Entry 7UWB (electron microscopy, 3.90 A resolution); this record covers chains D and E of the 31 polymer chains in the assembly.

[Chain D]
Molecule: V-type proton ATPase subunit B2
From: Citrus limon
UniProtKB: A0A067FXK2 (A0A067FXK2_CITSI); residue numbers follow UniProt; this construct covers 1-488
Sequence (488 residues; each row starts with the number of its first residue):
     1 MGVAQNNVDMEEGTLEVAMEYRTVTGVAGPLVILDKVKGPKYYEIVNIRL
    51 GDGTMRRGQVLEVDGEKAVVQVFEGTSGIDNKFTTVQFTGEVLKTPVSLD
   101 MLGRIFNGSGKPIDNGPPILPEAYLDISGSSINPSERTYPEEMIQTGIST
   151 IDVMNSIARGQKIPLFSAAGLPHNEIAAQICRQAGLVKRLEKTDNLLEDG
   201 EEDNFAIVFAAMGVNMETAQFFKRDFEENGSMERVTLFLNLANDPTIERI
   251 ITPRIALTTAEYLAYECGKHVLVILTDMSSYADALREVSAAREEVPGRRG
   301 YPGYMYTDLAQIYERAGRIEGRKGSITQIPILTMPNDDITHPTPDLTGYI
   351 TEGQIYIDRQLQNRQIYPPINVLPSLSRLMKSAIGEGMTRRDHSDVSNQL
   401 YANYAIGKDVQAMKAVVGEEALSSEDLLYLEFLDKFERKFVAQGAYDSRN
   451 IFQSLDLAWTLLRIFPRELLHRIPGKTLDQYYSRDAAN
Not modelled in the structure: 1-11, 193-198, 485-488

[Chain E]
Molecule: V-type proton ATPase catalytic subunit A
From: Citrus limon
Notes: EC 7.1.2.2
UniProtKB: Q9SM09 (VATA_CITUN); numbering as in UniProt (aligned over 1-623)
Sequence (623 residues; numbered 1 to 623; the number before each row is that of its first residue):
     1 MPSVYGARLTTFEDEEKESEYGYVRKVSGPVVIADGMNGAAMYELVRVGH
    51 DNLIGEIIRLEGDSATIQVYEETAGLMVNDPVLRTHKPLSVELGPGILGN
   101 IFDGIQRPLKTIAIRSGDVYIPRGVSVPALDKDTLWEFQPKKIGEGDLLT
   151 GGDLYATVFENSLMQHHVALPPDAMGKVTYVAPAGQYSLKDTVLELEFQG
   201 VKKSFTMLQAWPVRTPRPVSSKLAADTPLLTGQRVLDALFPSVLGGTCAI
   251 PGAFGCGKTVISQALSKYSNSDTVVYVGCGERGNEMAEVLMDFPQLTMTL
   301 PDGREESVMKRTTLVANTSNMPVAAREASIYTGITIAEYFRDMGYNVSMM
   351 ADSTSRWAEALREISGRLAEMPADSGYPAYLAARLASFYERAGKVKCLGG
   401 PERTGSVTIVGAVSPPGGDFSDPVTSATLSIVQVFWGLDKKLAQRKHFPS
   451 VNWLISYSKYSTALESFYEQFDPDFINIRTKAREVLQREDDLNEIVQLVG
   501 KDALAEGDKITLETAKLLREDYLAQNAFTPYDKFCPFYKSVWMMRNIIHF
   551 YNLANQAVEKGAGMDGQKITYTLIKHRLGDLFYRLVSQKFEDPAEGEPAL
   601 VAKFKKLHEDLTAGFRALEDETR
Not modelled in the structure: 1-20
Swiss-Prot annotation at these positions:
  - binding site (ATP): Gly-252 to Thr-259

[Interface between chain D and chain E]
Contacting residue pairs (29):
  Thr-25(D) / Glu-61(E)
  Thr-25(D) / Gly-62(E)  hydrogen bond (backbone-backbone)
  Gly-26(D) / Leu-60(E)
  Val-27(D) / Arg-59(E)
  Val-27(D) / Leu-60(E)  hydrogen bond (backbone-backbone)
  Ala-28(D) / Arg-59(E)
  Thr-76(D) / Met-42(E)
  Ser-77(D) / Met-42(E)
  Gly-78(D) / Ala-41(E)
  Gly-78(D) / Met-42(E)
  Ile-79(D) / Ala-41(E)
  Ile-79(D) / Met-42(E)  hydrogen bond (backbone-backbone)
  Asp-80(D) / Ala-40(E)
  Asn-81(D) / Asn-38(E)
  Asn-81(D) / Leu-60(E)
  Asn-81(D) / Gly-62(E)
  Lys-82(D) / Asn-38(E)
  Ala-169(D) / Leu-429(E)
  Met-216(D) / Lys-222(E)
  Glu-217(D) / Gln-433(E)
  Ala-242(D) / Ala-386(E)  hydrophobic
  Ala-242(D) / Ser-387(E)
  Thr-246(D) / Ala-383(E)
  Arg-286(D) / Ala-373(E)
  Arg-286(D) / Ala-379(E)
  Glu-287(D) / Ala-379(E)
  Ala-290(D) / Met-371(E)
  Pro-296(D) / Met-371(E)  hydrophobic
  Arg-299(D) / Ala-373(E)
Interface residues without a listed pair, chain D (26 interface residues in all): Gly-170, Asn-215, Asn-243, Gly-300, Pro-335
Interface residues without a listed pair, chain E (26 interface residues in all): Met-37, Gly-39, Tyr-43, Asp-374, Glu-390, Ser-426, Ser-430, Ile-431, Tyr-457

[Summary]
The chain D/chain E interface involves 26 residues from each chain; the contacts include 3 hydrogen bonds. The
backbones hydrogen-bond at Thr-25(D)/Gly-62(E), Val-27(D)/Leu-60(E) and Ile-79(D)/Met-42(E). Curated
annotation (UniProt) lists 8 ATP-binding residues on chain E.
Here chain D is V-type proton ATPase subunit B2 and chain E is V-type proton ATPase catalytic subunit A, both
from Citrus limon. Entry 7UWB (Citrus V-ATPase State 2, Highest-Resolution Class) was determined by electron
microscopy (same publication as 7UW9, 7UWA, 7UWC and 7UWD).
